PDB entry 8K39 | electron microscopy, 4.00 A resolution | chains D and N of the 42 polymer chains in the assembly

== Chain D (and N) ==
Name: Major capsid protein
From: Escherichia phage Lambda
Notes: chain N of this document is another copy of the same molecule, construct and numbering; everything in this record applies to it too
UniProtKB: P03713 (CAPSD_LAMBD); numbering as in UniProt (aligned over 1-341)
Sequence (341 residues; row label = number of the first residue in the row):
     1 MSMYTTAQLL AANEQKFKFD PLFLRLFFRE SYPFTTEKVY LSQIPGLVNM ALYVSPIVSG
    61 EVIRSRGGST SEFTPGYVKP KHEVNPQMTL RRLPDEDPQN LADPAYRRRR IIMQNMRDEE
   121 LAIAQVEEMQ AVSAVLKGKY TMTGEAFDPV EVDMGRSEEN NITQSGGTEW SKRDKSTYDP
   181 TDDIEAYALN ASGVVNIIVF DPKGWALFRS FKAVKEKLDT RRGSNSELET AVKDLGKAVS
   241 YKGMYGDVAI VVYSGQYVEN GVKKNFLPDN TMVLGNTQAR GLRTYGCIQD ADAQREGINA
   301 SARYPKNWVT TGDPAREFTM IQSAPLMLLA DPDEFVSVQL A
Not modelled in the structure: 1 (chain N: 1-4)

== Chain D / chain N interface ==
Residue-residue contacts (114):
  T5(D) with E37(N)
  T6(D) with T36(N); E37(N), hydrogen bond (side chain-backbone); K38(N)
  A7(D) with T36(N); K38(N); Y40(N), hydrophobic
  Q8(D) with T36(N); K38(N), hydrogen bond (backbone-backbone); V39(N); Y40(N), hydrogen bond (backbone-backbone)
  L9(D) with Y40(N); S42(N)
  L10(D) with Y32(N), hydrophobic; V39(N), hydrophobic; Y40(N), hydrogen bond (backbone-backbone); L41(N), hydrophobic
  A11(D) with L41(N); S42(N), hydrogen bond (backbone-backbone); R280(N)
  A12(D) with S42(N)
  N13(D) with S42(N), hydrogen bond (backbone-backbone); Q43(N); I44(N), hydrogen bond (backbone-backbone); A330(N); D331(N)
  E14(D) with I44(N)
  Q15(D) with Q43(N); I44(N), hydrogen bond (backbone-backbone); P45(N); G46(N)
  K16(D) with G46(N)
  F17(D) with G46(N); L47(N), hydrophobic
  K18(D) with L189(N), hydrogen bond (side chain-backbone); A191(N)
  Y77(D) with Y53(N); V54(N), hydrogen bond (backbone-backbone); P56(N), hydrophobic
  V78(D) with A51(N), hydrophobic; L52(N)
  K79(D) with V54(N); S55(N); P56(N); S59(N)
  P80(D) with A51(N), hydrophobic
  K81(D) with S59(N); G60(N), hydrogen bond (side chain-backbone); V62(N); I63(N), hydrogen bond (backbone-backbone)
  H82(D) with V62(N); I63(N), hydrogen bond (side chain-backbone)
  E83(D) with V62(N)
  R92(D) with Y40(N)
  P94(D) with S42(N), hydrogen bond (backbone-side chain); G68(N)
  D95(D) with I44(N)
  Q114(D) with R66(N)
  N115(D) with S65(N), hydrogen bond
  D118(D) with V48(N); R66(N), salt bridge
  A122(D) with N49(N); A51(N)
  Q125(D) with V48(N); N49(N); M50(N), hydrogen bond (side chain-backbone)
  V126(D) with A51(N); Y53(N), hydrophobic
  Q130(D) with Y53(N), hydrogen bond
  M142(D) with Y53(N), hydrophobic
  T143(D) with Y53(N)
  F147(D) with Y53(N); S55(N)
  R209(D) with D179(N), salt bridge; D182(N)
  K215(D) with K217(N)
  L218(D) with R222(N), hydrogen bond (backbone-side chain); G223(N)
  D219(D) with T220(N); R221(N), hydrogen bond (backbone-side chain)
  T220(D) with R222(N), hydrogen bond (backbone-side chain)
  R221(D) with R221(N)
  S224(D) with R222(N), hydrogen bond (backbone-side chain)
  S226(D) with R222(N), hydrogen bond (backbone-side chain)
  E227(D) with R222(N)
  L228(D) with R222(N), hydrogen bond (backbone-backbone); G223(N); S224(N)
  E229(D) with G223(N); S224(N), hydrogen bond; N225(N), hydrogen bond (side chain-backbone)
  T230(D) with K217(N); G223(N), hydrogen bond (backbone-backbone)
  A231(D) with K217(N); S224(N)
  V232(D) with T181(N); Y245(N); G246(N); D247(N), hydrogen bond (backbone-backbone)
  K233(D) with D247(N)
  L235(D) with E185(N); A188(N), hydrophobic; V194(N); V195(N), hydrophobic
  Y257(D) with M50(N), hydrophobic
  V258(D) with L47(N), hydrophobic; V48(N); N49(N); M50(N), hydrogen bond (backbone-backbone)
  E259(D) with N49(N)
  N260(D) with N49(N)
  G261(D) with L47(N); N49(N)
  Q289(D) with P56(N)
Interface residues without a listed pair, chain D (68 interface residues in all): P98, I111, L121, M129, A146, P202, W205, A206, K212, G236, S254, K263
Interface residues without a listed pair, chain N (61 interface residues in all): I57, V58, E61, R64, T70, I184, G193, E216, V248, L282

== Summary ==
The interface between chain D and chain N involves 68 residues on one side and 61 on the other, with 28
hydrogen bonds and 2 salt bridges. Among the polar pairs are D118(D)-R66(N), R209(D)-D179(N) and T6(D)-E37(N).
Chain D and chain N are both Major capsid protein (Escherichia phage Lambda); the structure, Structure of the
bacteriophage lambda portal vertex, was determined by electron microscopy together with 8K35, 8K36, 8K37 and
8K38 from the same study.
